PDB entry 8GOM | X-ray diffraction, 2.78 A resolution | chains C and E of the 5 polymer chains in the assembly

# Chain C
Molecule: Spike protein S2
Organism: Severe acute respiratory syndrome coronavirus 2
Notes: fragment: RLQ epitope
Reference sequence: P0DTC2 (SPIKE_SARS2); residues 1-9 here correspond to UniProt positions 1000-1008 (UniProt number = residue number + 999)
Amino-acid sequence (9 residues; each row starts with the number of its first residue):
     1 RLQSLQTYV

# Chain E
Molecule: SARS-CoV-2 specific private TCR RLQ7 beta
Organism: Homo sapiens
Amino-acid sequence (246 residues; row label = number of the first residue in the row; numbering starts at 0):
     0 MDAGVIQSPR HEVTEMGQEV TLRCKPISGH NSLFWYRQTM MRGLELLIYF NNNVPIDDSG
    60 MPEDRFSAKM PNASFSTLKI QPSEPRDSAV YFCASTWGRA STDTQYFGPG TRLTVLEDLK
   120 NVFPPEVAVF EPSEAEISHT QKATLVCLAT GFYPDHVELS WWVNGKEVHS GVCTDPQPLK
   180 EQPALNDSRY ALSSRLRVSA TFWQNPRNHF RCQVQFYGLS ENDEWTQDRA KPVTQIVSAE
   240 AWGRAD
Disordered / not traced: 0-1
Cystine bridges: C23-C92, C146-C211

# How chain C and chain E interact
Pairs across the interface (11):
  L5(C) with S100(E); T101(E)
  Q6(C) with Y48(E), hydrogen bond; I55(E); A99(E); S100(E), hydrogen bond (backbone-side chain)
  T7(C) with R98(E)
  Y8(C) with N50(E); I55(E); G97(E); R98(E), hydrogen bond (backbone-backbone)
From the paper, about this interface:
  - pairs named by the authors: Y48(E)-Q6(C) (hydrogen bond), S100(E)-Q6(C) (backbone contact)

# In short
Chain C and chain E form an interface of 4 and 8 residues respectively, with 3 hydrogen bonds. Polar pairs
include Q6(C)-Y48(E), Q6(C)-S100(E) and Y8(C)-R98(E). The paper describes a hydrogen bond between Y48(E) and
Q6(C); a backbone contact between S100(E) and Q6(C).
Chain C is Spike protein S2 (Severe acute respiratory syndrome coronavirus 2) and chain E is SARS-CoV-2
specific private TCR RLQ7 beta (Homo sapiens); the structure, SARS-CoV-2 specific private TCR RLQ7 in complex
with RLQ-HLA-A2, was determined by X-ray diffraction (same publication as 8GON and 8GOP).
